Entry 8ZNR (electron microscopy, 2.90 A resolution); this record covers chains E and L of the 11 polymer chains in the assembly.

Chain E:
Protein: protein structure
Organism: Selenomonas sp
Chain sequence (255 residues; numbered 0 to 254; the number before each row is that of its first residue; numbering starts at 0):
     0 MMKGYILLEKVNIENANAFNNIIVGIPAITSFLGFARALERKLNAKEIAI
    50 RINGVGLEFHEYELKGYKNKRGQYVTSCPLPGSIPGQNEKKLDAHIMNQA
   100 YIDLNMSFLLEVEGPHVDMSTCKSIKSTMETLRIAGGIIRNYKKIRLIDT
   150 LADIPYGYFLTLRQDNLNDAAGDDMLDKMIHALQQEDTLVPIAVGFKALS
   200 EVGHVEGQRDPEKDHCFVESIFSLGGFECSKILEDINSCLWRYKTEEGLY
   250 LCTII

Chain L:
Molecule: 69-nt RNA strand
Organism: Selenomonas sp
Sequence (69 nucleotides; numbered -8 to 60; the number before each row is that of its first residue; numbers below 1 keep their minus sign (G-8 is residue -8)):
    -8 GUUUAGAAGGAUUGCCGUCAGGAAAUUAGGUGCGCUUAGCAGUGUACCGC
    42 CGGAUAGGCGGUUUAGAAG
Unresolved in the structure: -8, 42-45, 53-60

How chain E and chain L interact:
Pairs across the interface (36; chain E residue first):
  Asn16(E) - U-5(L)  hydrogen bond to the sugar
  Asn16(E) - A-4(L)  phosphate contact
  Phe18(E) - U-5(L)  hydrogen bond to the sugar
  Asn20(E) - U-5(L)  base contact
  Ala27(E) - U-5(L)  phosphate contact
  Thr29(E) - U-5(L)  phosphate contact
  Ser30(E) - U-6(L)  base contact
  Ser30(E) - U-5(L)  phosphate contact
  Gly33(E) - U-7(L)  phosphate contact
  Gly33(E) - U-6(L)  sugar contact
  Phe34(E) - U-6(L)  base contact
  Arg36(E) - U-7(L)  phosphate contact
  Ala37(E) - U-6(L)  base contact
  Arg40(E) - U-7(L)  hydrogen bond to the base
  Pro78(E) - A-1(L)  sugar contact
  Leu79(E) - A-1(L)  hydrogen bond to the sugar
  Leu79(E) - G0(L)  sugar contact
  Leu79(E) - G1(L)  phosphate contact
  Pro80(E) - A-1(L)  base contact
  Gly81(E) - A-1(L)  hydrogen bond to the base
  Ile83(E) - A-2(L)  base contact
  Ile83(E) - A-1(L)  base contact
  Gln98(E) - A-1(L)  base contact
  Tyr100(E) - A-1(L)  base contact
  Leu131(E) - U-6(L)  base contact
  Arg132(E) - U-6(L)  hydrogen bond to the base
  Arg132(E) - G-3(L)  salt bridge to the phosphate
  Arg132(E) - A-2(L)  salt bridge to the phosphate
  Ile133(E) - U-6(L)  base contact
  Ala134(E) - U-6(L)  hydrogen bond to the sugar
  Gly135(E) - G-3(L)  phosphate contact
  Arg208(E) - U-6(L)  salt bridge to the phosphate
  Arg208(E) - A-4(L)  hydrogen bond to the base
  Lys212(E) - U-7(L)  base contact
  Ser219(E) - U-5(L)  hydrogen bond to the base
  Tyr242(E) - U-7(L)  phosphate contact
Also at the interface, not in a pair above, chain E (30 interface residues in all): Ser82, Phe195, Asp209

In short:
Chain E and chain L form an interface of 30 and 9 residues respectively, with 9 hydrogen bonds and 3 salt
bridges. Among the polar pairs are Arg40(E)-U-7(L), Gly81(E)-A-1(L) and Arg132(E)-U-6(L).
Chain E is protein structure and chain L is a 69-nt RNA strand, both from Selenomonas sp; the structure,
Cryo-EM structure of Cas8-HNH system at ssDNA-bound state, was determined by electron microscopy (same
publication as 8Z0K, 8Z0L and 8ZDY).
